Entry 2OJ5 (X-ray diffraction, 1.75 A resolution); this record covers chains A and C of the 3 polymer chains in the assembly.

Chain A (and C):
Name: Viral attachment protein sigma 1
Organism: Reovirus sp
Notes: fragment: head domain; chain C of this document is another copy of the same molecule, construct and numbering; everything in this record applies to it too
UniProt: Q86337 (Q86337_9REOV); residues 293-455 here = UniProt positions 293-455
Amino-acid sequence (165 residues; numbered 291 to 455; the number before each row is that of its first residue):
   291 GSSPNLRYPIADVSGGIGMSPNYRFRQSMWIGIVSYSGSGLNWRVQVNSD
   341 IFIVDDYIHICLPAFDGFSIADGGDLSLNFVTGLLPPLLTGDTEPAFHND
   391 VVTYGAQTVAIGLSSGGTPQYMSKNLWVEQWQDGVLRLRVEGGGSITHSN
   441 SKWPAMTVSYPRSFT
Not modelled in the structure: 291-293 (chain C: 291-292, 455)
Differences from the reference sequence: cloning artifact (291-292)

Chain A / chain C interface:
Pairs across the interface - 54 pairs, chain A then chain C:
  Ile-300(A) / Ile-300(C)  hydrophobic
  Val-303(A) / Arg-297(C)  hydrogen bond (backbone-side chain)
  Ser-304(A) / Arg-297(C)  hydrogen bond (backbone-side chain)
  Gly-305(A) / Arg-297(C)
  Gly-306(A) / Asn-295(C)
  Gly-306(A) / Arg-297(C)
  Ile-307(A) / Asn-295(C)  hydrogen bond (backbone-backbone)
  Ile-307(A) / Leu-296(C)
  Ile-307(A) / Arg-297(C)  hydrogen bond (backbone-backbone)
  Ile-307(A) / Ile-300(C)
  Gly-308(A) / Arg-297(C)
  Gly-308(A) / Ile-300(C)
  Met-309(A) / Pro-299(C)  hydrophobic
  Met-309(A) / Ile-300(C)
  Met-309(A) / Met-309(C)  hydrophobic
  Met-309(A) / Tyr-313(C)
  Pro-311(A) / Phe-454(C)
  Arg-314(A) / Pro-299(C)
  Arg-314(A) / Asp-346(C)  salt bridge
  Arg-314(A) / Phe-454(C)
  Phe-315(A) / Ala-386(C)  hydrophobic
  Phe-315(A) / Phe-387(C)
  Phe-315(A) / Phe-454(C)  hydrophobic
  Gln-317(A) / Phe-387(C)
  Gln-317(A) / Asp-390(C)  hydrogen bond
  Phe-342(A) / Phe-387(C)  hydrophobic
  Phe-342(A) / Val-392(C)  hydrophobic
  Phe-342(A) / Tyr-394(C)  hydrophobic
  Val-344(A) / Asp-346(C)
  Val-344(A) / Tyr-347(C)  hydrogen bond (backbone-side chain)
  Val-344(A) / Pro-451(C)  hydrophobic
  Asp-345(A) / Tyr-313(C)  hydrogen bond
  Asp-345(A) / Asp-345(C)
  Asp-345(A) / Asp-346(C)  hydrogen bond (side chain-backbone)
  Asp-345(A) / Tyr-347(C)
  Tyr-347(A) / Tyr-347(C)
  His-349(A) / Tyr-347(C)  hydrogen bond
  His-349(A) / Tyr-394(C)
  Cys-351(A) / Thr-393(C)
  Cys-351(A) / Tyr-394(C)  hydrophobic
  Thr-398(A) / Thr-398(C)  hydrogen bond (backbone-side chain)
  Val-399(A) / Thr-398(C)
  Ala-400(A) / Thr-398(C)
  Ala-400(A) / Ser-413(C)
  Tyr-411(A) / Gly-433(C)
  Pro-444(A) / Asn-415(C)
  Ala-445(A) / Thr-393(C)
  Ala-445(A) / Ala-396(C)
  Ala-445(A) / Asn-415(C)
  Met-446(A) / Ala-396(C)
  Thr-447(A) / Thr-393(C)
  Thr-447(A) / Tyr-394(C)
  Thr-447(A) / Gly-395(C)  hydrogen bond (side chain-backbone)
  Thr-447(A) / Ala-396(C)  hydrogen bond (side chain-backbone)
Interface residues without a listed pair, chain A (30 interface residues in all): Tyr-313, Asp-340, Gln-397, Ser-413
Interface residues without a listed pair, chain C (29 interface residues in all): Tyr-298, Ile-307, Gln-397, Trp-417, Gly-434

In short:
The interface between chain A and chain C involves 30 residues on one side and 29 on the other; the contacts
include 12 hydrogen bonds and 1 salt bridge. Polar pairs include Arg-314(A)/Asp-346(C), Val-303(A)/Arg-297(C)
and Ser-304(A)/Arg-297(C).
Chain A and chain C are both Viral attachment protein sigma 1 (Reovirus sp); the structure, Crystal Structure
of Reovirus T3D Attachment Protein Sigma1 head domain wild-type at 1.75 A resolution, was determined by X-ray
diffraction (same publication as 2OJ6).
